PDB entry 9M84 | electron microscopy, 3.61 A resolution | chains C and D of the 7 polymer chains in the assembly

[Chain C]
Name: DNA-directed RNA polymerase subunit beta
Organism: Streptomyces coelicolor A3(2)
Notes: EC 2.7.7.6
UniProt: Q9L0L0 (RPOB_STRCO); numbering as in UniProt (aligned over 1-1161)
Sequence (1161 residues; row label = number of the first residue in the row):
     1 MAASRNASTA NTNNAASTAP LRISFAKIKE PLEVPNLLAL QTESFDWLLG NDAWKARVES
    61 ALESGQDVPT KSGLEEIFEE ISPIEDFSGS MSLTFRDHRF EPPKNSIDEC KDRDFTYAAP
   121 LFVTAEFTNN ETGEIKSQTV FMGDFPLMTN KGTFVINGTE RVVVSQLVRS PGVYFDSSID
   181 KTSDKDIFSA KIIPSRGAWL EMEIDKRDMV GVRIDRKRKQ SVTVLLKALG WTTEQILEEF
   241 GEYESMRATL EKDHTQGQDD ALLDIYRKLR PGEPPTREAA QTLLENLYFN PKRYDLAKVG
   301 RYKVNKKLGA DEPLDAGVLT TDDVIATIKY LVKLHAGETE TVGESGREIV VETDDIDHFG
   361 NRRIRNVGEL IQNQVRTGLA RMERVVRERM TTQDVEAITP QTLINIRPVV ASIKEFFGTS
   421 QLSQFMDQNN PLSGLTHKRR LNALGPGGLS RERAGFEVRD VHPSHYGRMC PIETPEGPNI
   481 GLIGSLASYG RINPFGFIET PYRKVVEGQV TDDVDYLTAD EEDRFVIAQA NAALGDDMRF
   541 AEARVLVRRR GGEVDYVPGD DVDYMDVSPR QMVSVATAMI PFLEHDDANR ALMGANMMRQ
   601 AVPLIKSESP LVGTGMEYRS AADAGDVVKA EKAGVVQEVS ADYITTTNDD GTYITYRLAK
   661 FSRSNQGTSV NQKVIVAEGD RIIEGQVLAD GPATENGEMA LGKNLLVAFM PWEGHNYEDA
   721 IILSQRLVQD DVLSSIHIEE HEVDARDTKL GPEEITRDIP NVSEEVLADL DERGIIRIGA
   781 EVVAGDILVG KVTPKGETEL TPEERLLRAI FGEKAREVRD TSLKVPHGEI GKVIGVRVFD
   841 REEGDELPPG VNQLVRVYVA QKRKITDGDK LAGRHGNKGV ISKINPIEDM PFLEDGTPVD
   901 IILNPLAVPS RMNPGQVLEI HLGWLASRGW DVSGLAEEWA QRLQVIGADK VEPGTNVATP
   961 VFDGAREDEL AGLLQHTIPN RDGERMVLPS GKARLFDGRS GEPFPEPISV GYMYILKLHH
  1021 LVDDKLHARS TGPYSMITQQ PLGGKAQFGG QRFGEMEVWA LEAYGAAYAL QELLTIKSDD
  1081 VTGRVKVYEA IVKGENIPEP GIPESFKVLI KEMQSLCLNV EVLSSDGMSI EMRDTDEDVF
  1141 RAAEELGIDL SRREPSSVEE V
Not modelled in the structure: 1-15, 1132-1161

[Chain D]
Name: DNA-directed RNA polymerase subunit beta'
Organism: Streptomyces coelicolor A3(2)
Notes: EC 2.7.7.6
UniProt: Q8CJT1 (RPOC_STRCO); residues 1-1299 here = UniProt positions 1-1299
Sequence (1299 residues; row label = number of the first residue in the row):
     1 MLDVNFFDEL RIGLATADDI RQWSHGEVKK PETINYRTLK PEKDGLFCEK IFGPTRDWEC
    61 YCGKYKRVRF KGIICERCGV EVTRAKVRRE RMGHIELAAP VTHIWYFKGV PSRLGYLLDL
   121 APKDLEKVIY FAAYMITFVD EERRTRDLPS LEAHVSVERQ QIEQRRDSDL EARAKKLETD
   181 LAELEAEGAK ADVRRKVREG AEREMKQLRD RAQREIDRLD EVWNRFKNLK VQDLEGDELL
   241 YRELRDRFGT YFDGSMGAAA LQKRLESFDL DEEAERLREI IRTGKGQKKT RALKRLKVVS
   301 AFLQTSNSPK GMVLDCVPVI PPDLRPMVQL DGGRFATSDL NDLYRRVINR NNRLKRLLDL
   361 GAPEIIVNNE KRMLQEAVDA LFDNGRRGRP VTGPGNRPLK SLSDMLKGKQ GRFRQNLLGK
   421 RVDYSARSVI VVGPQLKLHQ CGLPKAMALE LFKPFVMKRL VDLNHAQNIK SAKRMVERGR
   481 TVVYDVLEEV IAEHPVLLNR APTLHRLGIQ AFEPQLVEGK AIQIHPLVCT AFNADFDGDQ
   541 MAVHLPLSAE AQAEARILML SSNNILKPAD GRPVTMPTQD MVLGLFFLTT DSEGRSPKGE
   601 GRAFGSSAEA IMAFDAGDLT LQAKIDIRFP VGTIPPRGFE PPAREEGEPE WQQGDTFTLK
   661 TTLGRALFNE LLPEDYPFVD YEVGKKQLSE IVNDLAERYP KVIVAATLDN LKAAGFFWAT
   721 RSGVTVAISD IVVPDAKKEI VKGYEGQDEK VQKQYERGLI TKEERTQELI AIWTKATNEV
   781 AEAMNDNFPK TNPVSMMVNS GARGNMMQMR QIAGMRGLVS NAKNETIPRP IKASFREGLS
   841 VLEYFISTHG ARKGLADTAL RTADSGYLTR RLVDVSQDVI IREEDCGTER GLKLPIATRD
   901 ADGTLRKAED VETSVYARML AEDVVIDGKV IAPANVDLGD VLIDALVAHG VEEVKTRSIL
   961 TCESQVGTCA MCYGRSLATG KLVDIGEAVG IIAAQSIGEP GTQLTMRTFH TGGVAGDDIT
  1021 QGLPRVVELF EARTPKGVAP ISEASGRVRI EETEKTKKIV VTPDDGSDET AFPISKRARL
  1081 LVGEGDHVEV GQKLTVGATN PHDVLRILGQ RAVQVHLVGE VQKVYNSQGV SIHDKHIEII
  1141 IRQMLRRVTI IESGDAELLP GELVERTKFE TENRRVVQEG GHPASGRPQL MGITKASLAT
  1201 ESWLSAASFQ ETTRVLTDAA INAKSDSLIG LKENVIIGKL IPAGTGLSRY RNIRVEPTEE
  1261 AKAAMYSAVG YDDIDYSPFG TGSGQAVPLE DYDYGPYNQ
Not modelled in the structure: 1-6, 1253-1299
Curated features (UniProtKB/Swiss-Prot):
  - binding site (Zn(2+)): Cys-60, Cys-62, Cys-75, Cys-78, Cys-886, Cys-962, Cys-969, Cys-972
  - binding site (Mg(2+)): Asp-535, Asp-537, Asp-539

[How chain C and chain D interact]
Pairs across the interface (275):
  Phe-456(C) with Asp-857(D); Leu-860(D), hydrophobic
  Arg-459(C) with Arg-852(D); Leu-860(D)
  Asp-460(C) with Arg-852(D); Lys-853(D)
  Val-461(C) with His-849(D); Arg-852(D)
  His-462(C) with Phe-845(D)
  Pro-471(C) with Phe-845(D), hydrophobic; Thr-848(D); Arg-852(D), hydrogen bond (backbone-side chain)
  Ile-472(C) with Tyr-844(D), hydrophobic
  Thr-474(C) with Arg-852(D), hydrogen bond
  Ile-480(C) with Arg-852(D)
  Gly-481(C) with Arg-852(D)
  Gln-529(C) with Ser-840(D), hydrogen bond; Val-841(D); Leu-842(D)
  Asn-531(C) with Ser-840(D)
  Leu-546(C) with Arg-829(D); Leu-842(D), hydrophobic
  Val-547(C) with Leu-842(D)
  Glu-553(C) with Lys-762(D)
  Val-554(C) with Ile-846(D), hydrophobic
  Met-572(C) with Val-841(D), hydrophobic
  Leu-583(C) with Tyr-844(D)
  Glu-584(C) with Leu-839(D)
  His-585(C) with Phe-835(D); Arg-836(D), hydrogen bond (side chain-backbone); Glu-837(D)
  Asp-586(C) with Phe-835(D); Tyr-844(D)
  Asp-587(C) with Phe-835(D); Tyr-844(D), hydrogen bond (backbone-side chain)
  Ala-588(C) with Tyr-844(D), hydrogen bond (backbone-side chain); Thr-848(D); Ala-851(D), hydrophobic
  Asn-589(C) with Ala-851(D); Leu-855(D)
  Arg-590(C) with Asp-537(D), salt bridge
  Ala-591(C) with Tyr-844(D)
  Phe-709(C) with Thr-725(D); Val-726(D)
  Pro-711(C) with Ala-719(D); Thr-720(D); Val-724(D)
  Trp-712(C) with Thr-720(D)
  Glu-713(C) with Pro-434(D); Phe-716(D); Thr-720(D), hydrogen bond (backbone-side chain)
  Gly-714(C) with Val-432(D); Pro-434(D); Phe-716(D)
  His-715(C) with Val-432(D); Pro-434(D)
  Tyr-717(C) with Val-432(D); Pro-526(D), hydrogen bond (side chain-backbone); Phe-536(D); Thr-578(D); Gln-579(D), hydrogen bond; Asp-580(D)
  Glu-718(C) with Asp-535(D); Phe-536(D); Gln-579(D), hydrogen bond; Arg-803(D), salt bridge
  Asp-719(C) with Phe-536(D)
  Thr-801(C) with Arg-67(D)
  Pro-802(C) with Arg-67(D)
  Glu-803(C) with Arg-67(D)
  Asp-867(C) with Glu-518(D); Gly-519(D); Lys-520(D)
  Gly-868(C) with Ala-521(D)
  Lys-870(C) with Asp-537(D); Gly-538(D)
  Lys-878(C) with Asp-537(D)
  Val-880(C) with Ile-430(D); Val-431(D), hydrophobic
  Ile-881(C) with Val-431(D)
  Pro-905(C) with Val-724(D); Val-726(D)
  Leu-906(C) with Gln-579(D); Asp-580(D); Met-797(D), hydrophobic; Arg-803(D)
  Val-908(C) with Val-726(D), hydrophobic
  Pro-909(C) with Val-726(D), hydrophobic; Ile-812(D)
  Ser-910(C) with Arg-803(D), hydrogen bond; Gln-808(D)
  Arg-911(C) with Asp-535(D), salt bridge; Asp-537(D), salt bridge; Arg-803(D)
  Met-912(C) with Gln-811(D); Ile-812(D), hydrophobic; Phe-835(D), hydrophobic
  Pro-914(C) with Phe-835(D)
  Val-917(C) with Val-726(D); Ile-728(D), hydrophobic
  Leu-918(C) with Ile-728(D), hydrophobic
  His-921(C) with Ile-728(D)
  Phe-962(C) with Ser-840(D); Val-841(D), hydrophobic
  Glu-967(C) with Ile-728(D)
  Asp-997(C) with Arg-721(D), salt bridge
  Phe-1004(C) with Thr-720(D)
  Pro-1005(C) with Arg-721(D)
  Ile-1008(C) with Thr-725(D)
  Ser-1009(C) with Thr-725(D); Val-726(D); Ala-727(D)
  Val-1022(C) with Lys-520(D)
  Asp-1023(C) with Lys-520(D)
  Lys-1025(C) with Arg-427(D); Gln-540(D)
  Leu-1026(C) with Ser-428(D); Ala-446(D), hydrophobic; Lys-520(D)
  His-1027(C) with Ala-426(D); Arg-427(D), hydrogen bond (backbone-backbone)
  Ala-1028(C) with Ala-426(D), hydrophobic; Glu-450(D), hydrogen bond (backbone-side chain); Leu-451(D), hydrophobic
  Arg-1029(C) with Tyr-424(D), hydrogen bond (backbone-backbone); Ser-425(D); Leu-451(D)
  Ser-1030(C) with Asp-423(D); Tyr-424(D); Glu-450(D)
  Met-1036(C) with Arg-89(D), hydrogen bond (backbone-side chain)
  Ile-1037(C) with Arg-89(D), hydrogen bond (backbone-side chain)
  Thr-1038(C) with Asn-416(D)
  Gln-1039(C) with Lys-86(D), hydrogen bond; Arg-89(D)
  Gln-1040(C) with Asn-416(D), hydrogen bond (side chain-backbone); Lys-420(D)
  Pro-1041(C) with Arg-421(D); Asp-423(D)
  Gly-1043(C) with Arg-421(D)
  Gly-1044(C) with Arg-421(D)
  Gly-1050(C) with Val-422(D); Ser-425(D)
  Gln-1051(C) with Arg-421(D); Val-422(D); Ser-425(D), hydrogen bond (backbone-side chain); Ala-426(D); Arg-427(D); His-544(D)
  Arg-1052(C) with Gln-415(D); Gly-419(D), hydrogen bond (side chain-backbone)
  Phe-1053(C) with Gly-419(D); Lys-420(D); His-544(D)
  Gly-1054(C) with Gly-419(D)
  Glu-1055(C) with Arg-870(D), salt bridge
  Met-1056(C) with Thr-503(D)
  Glu-1057(C) with Asn-499(D); Arg-500(D); Ala-501(D); Thr-503(D), hydrogen bond
  Val-1058(C) with Leu-418(D)
  Trp-1059(C) with Thr-869(D); Arg-870(D); Val-873(D); Ile-991(D); Gln-995(D), hydrogen bond (backbone-side chain)
  Ala-1060(C) with Ile-509(D), hydrophobic; Gln-995(D)
  Leu-1061(C) with Ile-509(D), hydrophobic
  Glu-1062(C) with Ala-988(D); Ile-991(D); Ile-1241(D)
  Ala-1063(C) with Arg-506(D); Ile-991(D), hydrophobic; Ile-992(D); Gln-995(D)
  Tyr-1064(C) with Arg-506(D); Leu-507(D); Ile-509(D); Met-559(D), hydrophobic; Asn-564(D)
  Gly-1065(C) with Ala-1243(D); Gly-1244(D); Thr-1245(D), hydrogen bond (backbone-backbone)
  Ala-1067(C) with Gly-1246(D)
  Tyr-1068(C) with Glu-554(D); Leu-1240(D); Thr-1245(D); Arg-1251(D), hydrogen bond
  Ala-1069(C) with Glu-554(D)
  Gln-1071(C) with Gly-1238(D); Lys-1239(D); Leu-1240(D)
  Glu-1072(C) with Ser-548(D)
  Leu-1073(C) with Val-422(D)
  Leu-1074(C) with Leu-418(D); Lys-420(D), hydrogen bond (backbone-side chain); Val-1235(D), hydrophobic
  Lys-1077(C) with Val-422(D); Asp-423(D); Tyr-424(D); Leu-545(D), hydrogen bond (side chain-backbone); Leu-547(D)
  Ser-1078(C) with Lys-420(D), hydrogen bond (side chain-backbone); Arg-421(D), hydrogen bond (side chain-backbone); Val-422(D)
  Asp-1079(C) with Asn-416(D); Lys-420(D)
  Val-1087(C) with Leu-547(D), hydrophobic
  Tyr-1088(C) with Tyr-424(D); Lys-473(D)
  Ile-1091(C) with Pro-454(D), hydrophobic; Lys-458(D); Leu-547(D), hydrophobic
  Ile-1097(C) with Leu-547(D), hydrophobic; Ser-548(D)
  Gly-1101(C) with Gly-1238(D)
  Pro-1103(C) with Ile-1236(D); Ile-1237(D)
  Ser-1105(C) with Arg-412(D); Asn-416(D), hydrogen bond (side chain-backbone); Leu-417(D)
  Phe-1106(C) with Leu-417(D)
  Val-1108(C) with Arg-412(D)
  Leu-1109(C) with Leu-406(D), hydrophobic; Arg-412(D); Phe-413(D), hydrophobic; Leu-417(D), hydrophobic
  Lys-1111(C) with Arg-89(D); Glu-90(D), hydrogen bond (side chain-backbone); Met-92(D)
  Glu-1112(C) with Leu-402(D); Met-405(D); Leu-406(D); Arg-412(D), salt bridge
  Met-1113(C) with Leu-1216(D), hydrophobic
  Gln-1114(C) with Trp-23(D)
  Ser-1115(C) with Met-92(D); Pro-318(D); Ile-320(D); Tyr-344(D); Leu-402(D)
  Leu-1116(C) with His-103(D); Trp-105(D), hydrophobic; Leu-402(D)
  Cys-1117(C) with Ala-15(D); Trp-23(D), hydrophobic; Pro-318(D)
  Leu-1118(C) with Gly-13(D); Trp-105(D), hydrophobic; Tyr-106(D); Leu-1216(D), hydrophobic; Ala-1220(D), hydrophobic
  Asn-1119(C) with Arg-11(D); Ile-12(D); Gly-13(D), hydrogen bond (backbone-backbone); Leu-14(D), hydrogen bond (side chain-backbone); Asp-19(D)
  Val-1120(C) with Arg-11(D); Ile-12(D), hydrophobic
  Glu-1121(C) with Leu-10(D); Arg-11(D), hydrogen bond (backbone-backbone)
  Val-1122(C) with Phe-7(D), hydrophobic; Glu-9(D); Leu-10(D), hydrophobic
  Leu-1123(C) with Asp-8(D), hydrogen bond (backbone-backbone); Glu-9(D), hydrogen bond (backbone-backbone); Arg-11(D)
  Ser-1124(C) with Phe-7(D); Asp-8(D), hydrogen bond; Glu-9(D)
  Ser-1125(C) with Asp-8(D), hydrogen bond
  Ser-1129(C) with Phe-7(D)
  Ile-1130(C) with Phe-7(D)
Also at the interface, not in a pair above, chain C (148 interface residues in all): Pro-463, His-465, Cys-470, Gly-477, Gly-552, Met-710, Asn-716, Ala-720, Gly-879, Ser-882, Lys-883, Ile-884, Glu-1006, Pro-1007, Thr-1031, Leu-1042, Ile-1102
Also at the interface, not in a pair above, chain D (164 interface residues in all): Lys-66, Leu-314, Asp-323, Leu-324, Pro-326, Phe-382, Arg-414, Val-429, Gln-435, Pro-444, Met-447, Gln-510, Gln-523, Ala-542, Pro-546, Ala-551, Leu-558, Leu-583, Ser-722, Gly-723, Met-809, Asn-821, Gly-838, Glu-843, Ser-847, Ala-856, Ala-859, Gly-866, Glu-987, Trp-1203, Leu-1231

[In short]
The interface between chain C and chain D involves 148 residues on one side and 164 on the other; the contacts
include 37 hydrogen bonds and 7 salt bridges. Polar contacts include Arg-590(C)/Asp-537(D),
Glu-718(C)/Arg-803(D) and Arg-911(C)/Asp-535(D).
Chain C is DNA-directed RNA polymerase subunit beta and chain D is DNA-directed RNA polymerase subunit beta',
both from Streptomyces coelicolor A3(2); the structure, Cryo-EM structure of Streptomyces coelicolor sigma
factor shbA transcription initiation complex with shbA promoter, was determined by electron microscopy
together with 9ISN from the same study.
